PDB entry 4U2U | X-ray diffraction, 2.90 A resolution | chains A and B

== Chain A (and B) ==
Protein: Bcl-2 homologous antagonist/killer
From: Homo sapiens
Notes: chain B of this document is another copy of the same molecule, construct and numbering; everything in this record applies to it too
Reference sequence: Q16611 (BAK_HUMAN); numbering as in UniProt (aligned over 23-186)
Sequence (169 residues; each row starts with the number of its first residue):
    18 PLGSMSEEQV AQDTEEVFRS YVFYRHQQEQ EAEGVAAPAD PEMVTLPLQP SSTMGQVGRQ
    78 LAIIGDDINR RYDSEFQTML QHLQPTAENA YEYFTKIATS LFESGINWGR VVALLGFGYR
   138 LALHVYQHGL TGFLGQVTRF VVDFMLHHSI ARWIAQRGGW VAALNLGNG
Disordered / not traced: 18-20, 51-66, 183-186 (chain B: 18-21, 49-68, 183-186)
Sequence notes: expression tag (18-22); engineered mutation Ser166 (Cys in Q16611)
Swiss-Prot annotation at these positions:
  - motif: Val74 to Arg88 (BH3), Ser117 to Tyr136 (BH1), Arg169 to Gly184 (BH2)
  - binding site (Zn(2+)): Asp160, His164
  - mutagenesis: His164 (H164A: Strongly reduced zinc binding and homodimerization)

== How chain A and chain B interact ==
Contacting residue pairs (127; chain A residue first):
  Met22(A) - Ala172(B)
  Met22(A) - Gly175(B)
  Met22(A) - Gly176(B)
  Ser23(A) - Ala172(B)
  Glu24(A) - Leu163(B)
  Glu24(A) - Ala168(B)
  Glu24(A) - Arg169(B)  salt bridge
  Val27(A) - Ala168(B)
  Val27(A) - Ile171(B)  hydrophobic
  Val27(A) - Ala172(B)  hydrophobic
  Val27(A) - Trp177(B)
  Ala28(A) - Val159(B)
  Ala28(A) - Leu163(B)  hydrophobic
  Asp30(A) - Trp177(B)
  Thr31(A) - Val159(B)
  Thr31(A) - Met162(B)
  Thr31(A) - Trp177(B)  hydrogen bond
  Glu32(A) - Thr155(B)
  Glu32(A) - Val159(B)
  Val34(A) - Trp177(B)  hydrophobic
  Phe35(A) - Val154(B)  hydrophobic
  Phe35(A) - Thr155(B)
  Phe35(A) - Val158(B)  hydrophobic
  Val39(A) - Leu151(B)  hydrophobic
  Met71(A) - Trp177(B)  hydrophobic
  Val74(A) - Trp177(B)
  Val74(A) - Val178(B)  hydrophobic
  Gln77(A) - Leu181(B)
  Leu78(A) - Ala180(B)  hydrophobic
  Ala107(A) - Phe150(B)  hydrophobic
  Ala107(A) - Phe157(B)
  Tyr108(A) - Phe157(B)  hydrophobic
  Phe111(A) - Phe157(B)
  Phe111(A) - Val158(B)
  Phe111(A) - Phe161(B)  hydrophobic
  Ala115(A) - Phe161(B)
  Thr116(A) - Phe161(B)
  Phe119(A) - Phe161(B)  hydrophobic
  Phe119(A) - Ile167(B)  hydrophobic
  Ile123(A) - His165(B)
  Ile123(A) - Ile167(B)  hydrophobic
  Ile123(A) - Trp170(B)
  Asn124(A) - Trp170(B)
  Trp125(A) - Trp170(B)
  Trp125(A) - Ile171(B)  hydrophobic
  Trp125(A) - Arg174(B)
  Trp125(A) - Ala179(B)  hydrophobic
  Trp125(A) - Ala180(B)  hydrophobic
  Val128(A) - Ile167(B)  hydrophobic
  Val128(A) - Ile171(B)  hydrophobic
  Val128(A) - Trp177(B)  hydrophobic
  Leu131(A) - Phe161(B)  hydrophobic
  Leu131(A) - Met162(B)  hydrophobic
  Leu132(A) - Trp177(B)  hydrophobic
  Gly135(A) - Val154(B)
  Leu138(A) - Phe150(B)
  Ala139(A) - Phe150(B)  hydrophobic
  Ala139(A) - Leu151(B)  hydrophobic
  Val142(A) - Phe150(B)  hydrophobic
  Tyr143(A) - Leu147(B)  hydrogen bond (side chain-backbone)
  Tyr143(A) - Phe150(B)
  Tyr143(A) - Leu151(B)  hydrogen bond (side chain-backbone)
  Gly146(A) - Tyr143(B)
  Leu147(A) - His43(B)
  Leu147(A) - Ala139(B)
  Leu147(A) - Leu140(B)  hydrophobic
  Leu147(A) - Tyr143(B)
  Phe150(A) - Val142(B)
  Phe150(A) - Tyr143(B)  hydrophobic
  Phe150(A) - Gly146(B)
  Phe150(A) - Leu147(B)
  Leu151(A) - Arg36(B)
  Gln153(A) - Ala104(B)  hydrogen bond (side chain-backbone)
  Gln153(A) - Ala107(B)
  Val154(A) - Phe35(B)  hydrophobic
  Val154(A) - Gly135(B)
  Val154(A) - Ala139(B)  hydrophobic
  Thr155(A) - Glu32(B)
  Thr155(A) - Phe35(B)
  Thr155(A) - Arg36(B)
  Phe157(A) - Ala107(B)
  Phe157(A) - Tyr108(B)
  Phe157(A) - Phe111(B)
  Phe157(A) - Leu138(B)  hydrophobic
  Val158(A) - Phe35(B)  hydrophobic
  Val158(A) - Phe111(B)
  Val159(A) - Ala28(B)
  Val159(A) - Thr31(B)
  Val159(A) - Glu32(B)
  Phe161(A) - Phe111(B)  hydrophobic
  Phe161(A) - Ala115(B)
  Phe161(A) - Thr116(B)
  Phe161(A) - Phe119(B)  hydrophobic
  Phe161(A) - Leu131(B)  hydrophobic
  Met162(A) - Thr31(B)
  Met162(A) - Leu131(B)  hydrophobic
  Leu163(A) - Glu24(B)
  Leu163(A) - Ala28(B)  hydrophobic
  Ile167(A) - Phe119(B)  hydrophobic
  Ile167(A) - Ile123(B)  hydrophobic
  Ile167(A) - Val128(B)  hydrophobic
  Ala168(A) - Glu24(B)
  Ala168(A) - Val27(B)
  Arg169(A) - Glu24(B)  salt bridge
  Trp170(A) - Ile123(B)  hydrophobic
  Trp170(A) - Asn124(B)
  Trp170(A) - Trp125(B)
  Ile171(A) - Val27(B)  hydrophobic
  Ile171(A) - Trp125(B)  hydrophobic
  Ile171(A) - Val128(B)  hydrophobic
  Ala172(A) - Met22(B)
  Ala172(A) - Ser23(B)
  Ala172(A) - Val27(B)  hydrophobic
  Arg174(A) - Trp125(B)
  Gly176(A) - Met22(B)
  Trp177(A) - Val27(B)
  Trp177(A) - Asp30(B)
  Trp177(A) - Thr31(B)  hydrogen bond
  Trp177(A) - Val34(B)  hydrophobic
  Trp177(A) - Met71(B)  hydrophobic
  Trp177(A) - Val74(B)
  Trp177(A) - Val128(B)  hydrophobic
  Trp177(A) - Leu132(B)  hydrophobic
  Val178(A) - Val74(B)  hydrophobic
  Ala179(A) - Trp125(B)  hydrophobic
  Ala180(A) - Trp125(B)  hydrophobic
  Leu181(A) - Gln77(B)
Other interface residues (no listed pair), chain A (64 interface residues in all): Arg36, Ala104, Thr112, His165, Ser166, Gly175
Other interface residues (no listed pair), chain B (66 interface residues in all): Val39, Leu78, Thr148, Arg156, Ser166

== In short ==
64 residues of chain A and 66 residues of chain B are in contact, with 5 hydrogen bonds and 2 salt bridges.
Polar pairs include Glu24(A)-Arg169(B), Thr31(A)-Trp177(B) and Tyr143(A)-Leu147(B). UniProt lists Zn2+-binding
residues Asp160(A) and His164(A) and one mutagenesis site on chain A.
Chain A and chain B are both Bcl-2 homologous antagonist/killer (Homo sapiens); the structure, Bak domain
swapped dimer induced by BidBH3 with CHAPS, was determined by X-ray diffraction, deposited together with 4U2V.
